Entry 4AON (X-ray diffraction, 1.50 A resolution); this record covers chains A and E of the 4 polymer chains in the assembly.

== Chain A ==
Protein: Aspartate-alpha-decarboxylase beta chain
From: Escherichia coli
Notes: EC 4.1.1.11
UniProt: P0A790 (PAND_ECOKI); residues 1-24 here = UniProt positions 1-24
Amino-acid sequence (41 residues; row label = number of the first residue in the row; numbers below 1 keep their minus sign (Met-16 is residue -16)):
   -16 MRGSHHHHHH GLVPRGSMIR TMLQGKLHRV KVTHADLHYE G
Not modelled in the structure: -16 to -3
Differences from the reference sequence: expression tag (-16 to 0)

== Chain E ==
Protein: Aspartate-alpha-decarboxylase alpha chain
From: Escherichia coli
Notes: EC 4.1.1.11
UniProt: P0A790 (PAND_ECOKI); residue numbers follow UniProt; this construct covers 25-126
Amino-acid sequence (103 residues; numbered 25 to 126; the number before each row is that of its first residue):
    25 X
    25 SCAIDQDFLD AAGILENEAI DIWNVTNGKR FSTYAIAAER GSRIISVNGA AAHCASVGDI
    85 VIIASFVTMP DEEARTWRPN VAYFEGDNEM KRTAKAIPVQ VA
Not modelled in the structure: 116-126
Modified positions: PYR (pyruvic acid) at position 25
Differences from the reference sequence: microheterogeneity PYR_25 (Ser in P0A790)
Residues lining bound ligands:
  - glutamic acid (GLU), molecule 1: PYR_25, Ser25, Thr57, Tyr58, Asn72, Gly73, Ala74, Ala75
  - glutamic acid (GLU), molecule 2: Trp47, Arg54, Ile86
UniProt features mapped onto this chain:
  - active site: Tyr58 (Proton donor)
  - binding site (substrate): Thr57, Gly73 to Ala75

== Chain A / chain E interface ==
Contacting residue pairs - 21 pairs, chain A then chain E:
  Arg-2(A) with Glu97(E)
  Gly-1(A) with Pro94(E); Glu97(E)
  Ser0(A) with Thr92(E)
  Met1(A) with Val91(E), hydrophobic; Thr92(E); Trp101(E), hydrophobic
  Ile2(A) with Val91(E); Thr92(E), hydrogen bond (backbone-backbone)
  Arg3(A) with Gly37(E), hydrogen bond (side chain-backbone); Leu39(E); Glu42(E), salt bridge; Val91(E)
  Thr4(A) with Glu42(E); Ala43(E), hydrogen bond (backbone-backbone)
  Met5(A) with Glu40(E); Asn41(E); Glu42(E)
  Leu6(A) with Asn41(E), hydrogen bond (backbone-backbone); Tyr58(E)
  Lys9(A) with Tyr58(E), hydrogen bond
Other interface residues (no listed pair), chain E (15 interface residues in all): Ile38, Ser89, Met93

== In short ==
10 residues of chain A face 15 of chain E across their interface; the contacts include 5 hydrogen bonds and 1
salt bridge. Among the polar pairs are Arg3(A)-Glu42(E), Arg3(A)-Gly37(E) and Lys9(A)-Tyr58(E). Glutamic acid
is bound between chain A and chain E.
Here chain A is Aspartate-alpha-decarboxylase beta chain and chain E is Aspartate-alpha-decarboxylase alpha
chain, both from Escherichia coli. Entry 4AON (Conformational dynamics of aspartate alpha-decarboxylase active
site revealed by protein-ligand complexes: 1-methyl-L-aspartate complex) was determined by X-ray diffraction.
